Entry 5L68 (X-ray diffraction, 2.80 A resolution); this record covers chains M and b of the 28 polymer chains in the assembly.

Chain M:
Protein: Proteasome subunit beta type-7
Source organism: Saccharomyces cerevisiae (strain ATCC 204508 / S288c)
Notes: EC 3.4.25.1
Reference sequence: P30657 (PSB7_YEAST); residues -12 to 233 here correspond to UniProt positions 21-266 (UniProt number = residue number + 33)
Sequence (246 residues; numbered -12 to 233; the number before each row is that of its first residue; numbers below 1 keep their minus sign (Thr-12 is residue -12)):
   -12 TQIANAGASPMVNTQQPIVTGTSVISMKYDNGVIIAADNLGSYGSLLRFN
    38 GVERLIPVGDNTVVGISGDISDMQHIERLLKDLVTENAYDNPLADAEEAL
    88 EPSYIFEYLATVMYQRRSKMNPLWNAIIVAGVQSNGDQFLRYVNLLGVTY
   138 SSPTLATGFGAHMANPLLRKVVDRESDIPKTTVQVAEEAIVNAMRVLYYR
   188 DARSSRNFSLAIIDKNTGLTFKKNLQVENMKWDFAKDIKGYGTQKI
Unresolved in the structure: -12 to 0

Chain b:
Protein: Proteasome subunit beta type-1
Source organism: Saccharomyces cerevisiae (strain ATCC 204508 / S288c)
Notes: EC 3.4.25.1
Reference sequence: P38624 (PSB1_YEAST); residues 1-196 here correspond to UniProt positions 20-215 (UniProt number = residue number + 19)
Sequence (196 residues; each row starts with the number of its first residue):
     1 TSIMAVTFKDGVILGADSRTTTGAYIANRVTDKLTRVHDKIWCCRSGSAA
    51 DTQAIADIVQYHLELYTSQYGTPSTETAASVFKELCYENKDNLTAGIIVA
   101 GYDDKNKGEVYTIPLGGSVHKLPYAIAGSGSTFIYGYCDKNFRENMSKEE
   151 TVDFIKHSLSQAIKWDGSSGGVIRMVVLTAAGVERLIFYPDEYEQL
UniProt features mapped onto this chain:
  - active site: Thr1 (Nucleophile)

How chain M and chain b interact:
Contacting residue pairs - 59 pairs, chain M then chain b:
  Ser32(M) with Trp165(b); Asp166(b); Gly167(b), hydrogen bond (backbone-backbone)
  Leu33(M) with Phe133(b), hydrophobic; Trp165(b)
  Leu34(M) with Lys164(b); Trp165(b), hydrogen bond (backbone-backbone); Gly167(b)
  Arg35(M) with Trp165(b)
  Phe146(M) with Ala24(b); Tyr25(b)
  Tyr185(M) with Glu194(b), hydrogen bond
  Tyr186(M) with Ile26(b); Arg29(b)
  Arg187(M) with Ala24(b); Tyr25(b); Ile26(b), hydrogen bond (backbone-backbone); Ala27(b), hydrogen bond (side chain-backbone); Arg29(b)
  Asp188(M) with Ala24(b); Ile26(b)
  Ala189(M) with Arg19(b); Ala24(b), hydrogen bond (backbone-backbone); Ile26(b); Gly167(b)
  Arg190(M) with Gly167(b)
  Arg193(M) with Asp191(b), salt bridge; Glu194(b), salt bridge
  Lys218(M) with Arg29(b), hydrogen bond (backbone-side chain)
  Trp219(M) with Arg29(b); Gly171(b); Val172(b), hydrophobic; Tyr189(b); Pro190(b)
  Asp220(M) with Tyr189(b)
  Phe221(M) with Arg29(b)
  Ala222(M) with Val30(b), hydrophobic; Arg174(b), hydrogen bond (backbone-side chain); Ile187(b)
  Lys223(M) with Ile187(b); Tyr189(b)
  Ile225(M) with Val30(b), hydrophobic; Arg174(b), hydrogen bond (backbone-side chain)
  Lys226(M) with Asp32(b)
  Gly227(M) with Asp32(b), hydrogen bond (backbone-side chain)
  Tyr228(M) with Thr35(b); Arg45(b); Gln53(b), hydrogen bond (side chain-backbone); Ala56(b); Asp57(b), hydrogen bond
  Gln231(M) with Asp32(b); Leu34(b); Thr35(b); Arg36(b), hydrogen bond (side chain-backbone); Trp42(b); Arg185(b)
  Ile233(M) with Arg36(b); Trp42(b); Arg185(b), hydrogen bond (backbone-side chain)
Other interface residues (no listed pair), chain M (26 interface residues in all): Asn37, Met150
Other interface residues (no listed pair), chain b (35 interface residues in all): Thr21, Gly23, Asn28, Ile163, Ser168

In short:
26 residues of chain M face 35 of chain b across their interface, with 14 hydrogen bonds and 2 salt bridges.
Among the polar pairs are Arg193(M)-Asp191(b), Arg193(M)-Glu194(b) and Tyr185(M)-Glu194(b). UniProt lists
active-site residue Thr1(b) on chain b.
Here chain M is Proteasome subunit beta type-7 and chain b is Proteasome subunit beta type-1, both from
Saccharomyces cerevisiae (strain ATCC 204508 / S288c). Entry 5L68 (Yeast 20S proteasome with mouse beta5i
(1-138) and mouse beta6 (97-111; 118-133) in complex with epoxyketone ...) was determined by X-ray diffraction
(same publication as 5L52, 5L54, 5L55, 5L5A, 5L5B, 5L5D and 30 further entries).
